PDB entry 8RHW | X-ray diffraction, 1.70 A resolution | chains A and D of the 4 polymer chains in the assembly

[Chain A (and D)]
Name: Pteridine reductase
From: Trypanosoma brucei brucei
Notes: chain D of this document is another copy of the same molecule, construct and numbering; everything in this record applies to it too
Reference sequence: O76290 (O76290_TRYBB); numbering as in UniProt (aligned over 1-268)
Sequence (289 residues; row label = number of the first residue in the row; numbers below 1 keep their minus sign (Met-20 is residue -20)):
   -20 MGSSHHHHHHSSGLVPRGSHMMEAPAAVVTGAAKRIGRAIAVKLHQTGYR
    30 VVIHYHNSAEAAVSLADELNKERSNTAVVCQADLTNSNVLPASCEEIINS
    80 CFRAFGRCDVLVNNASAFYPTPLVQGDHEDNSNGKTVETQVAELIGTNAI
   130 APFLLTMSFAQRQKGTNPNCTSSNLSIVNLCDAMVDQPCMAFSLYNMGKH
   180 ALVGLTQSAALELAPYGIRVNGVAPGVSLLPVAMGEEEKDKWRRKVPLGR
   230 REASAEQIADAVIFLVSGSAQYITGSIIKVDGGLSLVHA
Not modelled in the structure: -20 to 1, 105-112, 143-151
Sequence notes: initiating methionine (-20); expression tag (-19 to 0)
Residues lining bound ligands:
  - 1-(5-methoxy-1H-benzimidazol-2-yl)guanidine (A1H0W): Ser95, Ala96, Phe97, Asp161, Tyr174, Gly205, Val206, Leu209, Met213, Trp221
  - NADPH (NDP; NADPH dihydro-nicotinamide-adenine-dinucleotide phosphate): Gly10, Lys13, Arg14, Ile15, Gly16, His33, Tyr34, His35, Asn36, Ser37, Ala61, Asp62, Leu63, Thr64, Asn93, Ala94, Ser95, Ala96, Thr126, Leu159, Cys160, Asp161, Tyr174, Lys178, Pro204, Gly205, Val206, Ser207, Leu208

[How chain A and chain D interact]
Pairs across the interface - 23 pairs, chain A then chain D:
  Met163(A) - His267(D)
  Asp165(A) - Leu265(D)
  Gln166(A) - Gln166(D)
  Gln166(A) - Ser264(D)
  Gln166(A) - Leu265(D)
  Gln166(A) - His267(D)
  Pro167(A) - Leu265(D)
  Pro167(A) - His267(D)
  Trp221(A) - His267(D)
  Lys224(A) - Ala268(D)  hydrogen bond (side chain-backbone)
  Ser264(A) - Gln166(D)
  Leu265(A) - Asp165(D)
  Leu265(A) - Gln166(D)
  Leu265(A) - Pro167(D)
  Val266(A) - Ala268(D)  hydrophobic
  His267(A) - Met163(D)
  His267(A) - Gln166(D)
  His267(A) - Pro167(D)
  His267(A) - Trp221(D)
  His267(A) - Ala268(D)
  Ala268(A) - Lys224(D)  hydrogen bond (backbone-side chain)
  Ala268(A) - Val266(D)  hydrophobic
  Ala268(A) - His267(D)
Interface residues without a listed pair, chain A (12 interface residues in all): Cys168
Interface residues without a listed pair, chain D (12 interface residues in all): Cys168

[Summary]
The chain A/chain D interface involves 12 residues from each chain; the contacts include 2 hydrogen bonds. The
hydrogen-bonded pair is Lys224(A)-Ala268(D). Bound to chain A: NADPH and
1-(5-methoxy-1H-benzimidazol-2-yl)guanidine.
Both chains are Pteridine reductase (Trypanosoma brucei brucei). Entry 8RHW (Crystal Structure of Trypanosoma
brucei PTR1 in complex with the cofactor and inhibitor P31) was determined by X-ray diffraction, deposited
together with 8RHT, 8RHU, 8RHV, 8RHX and 8RHY.
